Entry 6HVV (X-ray diffraction, 2.70 A resolution); this record covers chains S and T of the 28 polymer chains in the assembly.

[Chain S]
Molecule: Proteasome subunit alpha type-6
Organism: Saccharomyces cerevisiae S288C
Notes: EC 3.4.25.1
Reference sequence: P40302 (PSA6_YEAST); residues 0-233 here correspond to UniProt positions 1-234 (UniProt number = residue number + 1)
Chain sequence (234 residues; row label = number of the first residue in the row; numbering starts at 0):
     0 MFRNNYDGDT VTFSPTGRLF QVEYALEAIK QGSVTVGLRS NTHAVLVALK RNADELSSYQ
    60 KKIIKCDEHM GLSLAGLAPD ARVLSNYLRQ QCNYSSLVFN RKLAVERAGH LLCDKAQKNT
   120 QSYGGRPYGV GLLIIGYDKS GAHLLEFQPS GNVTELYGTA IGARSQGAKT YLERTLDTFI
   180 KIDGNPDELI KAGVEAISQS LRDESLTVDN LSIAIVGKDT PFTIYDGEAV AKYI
Not modelled in the structure: 0-2
UniProt features mapped onto this chain:
  - modified residue: Ser13 (Phosphoserine)
  - cross-link: Lys190 (Glycyl lysine isopeptide (Lys-Gly) (interchain with G-Cter in ubiquitin))

[Chain T]
Molecule: Probable proteasome subunit alpha type-7
Organism: Saccharomyces cerevisiae S288C
Notes: EC 3.4.25.1
Reference sequence: P21242 (PSA7_YEAST); residues -3 to 284 here correspond to UniProt positions 1-288 (UniProt number = residue number + 4)
Chain sequence (288 residues; numbered -3 to 284; the number before each row is that of its first residue; numbers below 1 keep their minus sign (Met-3 is residue -3)):
    -3 MTSIGTGYDL SNSVFSPDGR NFQVEYAVKA VENGTTSIGI KCNDGVVFAV EKLITSKLLV
    57 PQKNVKIQVV DRHIGCVYSG LIPDGRHLVN RGREEAASFK KLYKTPIPIP AFADRLGQYV
   117 QAHTLYNSVR PFGVSTIFGG VDKNGAHLYM LEPSGSYWGY KGAATGKGRQ SAKAELEKLV
   177 DHHPEGLSAR EAVKQAAKII YLAHEDNKEK DFELEISWCS LSETNGLHKF VKGDLLQEAI
   237 DFAQKEINGD DDEDEDDSDN VMSSDDENAP VATNANATTD QEGDIHLE
Not modelled in the structure: -3 to 1, 245-284
UniProt features mapped onto this chain:
  - modified residue: Thr-2 (N-acetylthreonine)

[Chain S / chain T interface]
Contacting residue pairs (65):
  Asn4(S) - Leu6(T)
  Tyr5(S) - Asp5(T)  hydrogen bond
  Tyr5(S) - Leu6(T)  hydrophobic
  Thr9(S) - Arg126(T)
  Val10(S) - Gln19(T)
  Val10(S) - Asn123(T)
  Val10(S) - Ser124(T)
  Val10(S) - Val125(T)
  Val10(S) - Arg126(T)
  Thr11(S) - Leu6(T)
  Thr11(S) - Gln19(T)
  Phe12(S) - Gln19(T)
  Phe12(S) - Tyr22(T)  hydrophobic
  Phe12(S) - Ala23(T)  hydrophobic
  Phe12(S) - Arg126(T)
  Phe12(S) - Pro127(T)
  Phe12(S) - Gly129(T)
  Ser13(S) - Tyr22(T)
  Pro14(S) - Tyr22(T)  hydrophobic
  Pro14(S) - Lys25(T)
  Thr15(S) - Lys25(T)
  Gly16(S) - Tyr22(T)
  Gly16(S) - Lys25(T)
  Gly16(S) - Ala26(T)
  Leu18(S) - Leu77(T)  hydrophobic
  Leu18(S) - Arg126(T)
  His109(S) - Arg82(T)
  Cys112(S) - Arg82(T)
  Asp113(S) - Arg82(T)  salt bridge
  Asp113(S) - Asn86(T)
  Gln116(S) - Pro79(T)
  Gln116(S) - Asp80(T)
  Gln116(S) - His83(T)  hydrogen bond
  Gln116(S) - Arg126(T)
  Thr119(S) - Arg126(T)  hydrogen bond (backbone-side chain)
  Gln120(S) - His119(T)
  Gln120(S) - Val125(T)
  Gln120(S) - Arg126(T)  hydrogen bond (backbone-backbone)
  Gln120(S) - Pro127(T)
  Gln120(S) - Phe128(T)
  Ser121(S) - Ser124(T)
  Tyr122(S) - Ser124(T)  hydrogen bond (backbone-backbone)
  Ser149(S) - Pro79(T)
  Gly150(S) - Pro79(T)
  Asn151(S) - Ile78(T)
  Asn151(S) - Pro79(T)
  Thr153(S) - Leu55(T)
  Thr153(S) - Asn60(T)
  Glu154(S) - Val56(T)
  Glu154(S) - Lys59(T)
  Glu154(S) - Asn60(T)  hydrogen bond (backbone-side chain)
  Leu155(S) - Leu54(T)
  Leu155(S) - Leu55(T)
  Leu155(S) - Val56(T)
  Tyr156(S) - Leu54(T)  hydrogen bond (backbone-backbone)
  Tyr156(S) - Leu55(T)
  Tyr156(S) - Val56(T)
  Tyr156(S) - Pro57(T)
  Gly157(S) - Leu54(T)
  Lys168(S) - Leu54(T)
  Leu171(S) - Leu54(T)
  Glu172(S) - Ser52(T)
  Glu172(S) - Lys53(T)
  Glu172(S) - Leu54(T)
  Leu175(S) - Lys53(T)
Interface residues without a listed pair, chain S (35 interface residues in all): Arg38, Glu105, Lys117, Phe178

[In short]
The interface between chain S and chain T involves 35 residues on one side and 30 on the other; the contacts
include 7 hydrogen bonds and 1 salt bridge. Polar pairs include Asp113(S)-Arg82(T), Tyr5(S)-Asp5(T) and
Gln116(S)-His83(T).
Chain S is Proteasome subunit alpha type-6 and chain T is Probable proteasome subunit alpha type-7, both from
Saccharomyces cerevisiae S288C; the structure, Yeast 20S proteasome with human beta2i (1-53) in complex with
39, was determined by X-ray diffraction together with 6HTB, 6HTC, 6HTD, 6HTP, 6HTR, 6HUB and 30 further
entries from the same study.
